PDB entry 7SC7 | electron microscopy, 2.80 A resolution | chains BV and CL of the 86 polymer chains in the assembly

[Chain BV]
Protein: Allophycocyanin beta chain
Source organism: Synechocystis sp. PCC 6803 substr. Kazusa
UniProt: Q01952 (APCB_SYNY3); residues 1-161 here = UniProt positions 1-161
Chain sequence (161 residues; each row starts with the number of its first residue):
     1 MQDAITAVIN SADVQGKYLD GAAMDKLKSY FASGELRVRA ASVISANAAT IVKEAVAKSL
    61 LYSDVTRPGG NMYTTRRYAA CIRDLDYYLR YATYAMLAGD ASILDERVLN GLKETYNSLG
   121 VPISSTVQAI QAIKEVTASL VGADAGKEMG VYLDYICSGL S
Glycans and other covalent adducts: phycocyanobilin (CYC) linked to C81
Small-molecule neighbours:
  - phycocyanobilin (CYC), molecule 1: L60, V65, N71, M72, R76, R77, A80, R83, D84, L85, Y87, Y88, Y91, R107, V108, L112, T115, Y116, L119, V121, P122, S125, T126, A129
  - phycocyanobilin (CYC), molecule 2: L61, Y62, T66, Y73, T74, Y78
Curated features (UniProtKB/Swiss-Prot):
  - binding site ((2R,3E)-phycocyanobilin): C81
  - modified residue: N71 (N4-methylasparagine)

[Chain CL]
Protein: Phycobiliprotein ApcE
Source organism: Synechocystis sp. PCC 6803 substr. Kazusa
Notes: EC 4.-.-.-
UniProt: Q55544 (APCE_SYNY3); residues 1-896 here = UniProt positions 1-896
Chain sequence (896 residues; each row starts with the number of its first residue):
     1 MSVKASGGSS LARPQLYQTV PVSAISQAEQ QDRFLEGSEL NELTAYFQSG ALRLEIAETL
    61 TQNADLIVSR AANRIFTGGS PLSYLEKPVE RQPALVGASS DSRNGSVTYA ESNGSGGLFG
   121 GLRSVFSSTG PIPPGFRPIN IARYGPSNMQ KSLRDMSWFL RYTTYAIVAG DPNIIVVNTR
   181 GLKEVIENAC SIDATIVAIQ EMRAASADYF RNNAQAKEIV LQYFDILLSE FKAPTPANKV
   241 RQGPSNDIQG LELPQSYFNA AAKRQKYAMK PGLSALEKNA VIKAAYRQIF ERDITKAYSQ
   301 SISYLESQVR NGDISMKEFV RRLAKSPLYR KQFFEPFINS RALELAFRHI LGRGPSSREE
   361 VQKYFSIVSS GGLPALVDAL VDSQEYADYF GEETVPYLRG LGVEAQECRN WGMQQDLFSY
   421 SAPFRKVPQF ITTFAQYDRP LPDQHVYGSG NDPLEIQFGA IFPKETRNPS KRPAPFNKDT
   481 KRILIHRGPA VNNQVGNPSA VGEFPGSLGA KVFRLNGGLP GAKVGKNTGT SVKFGESSTQ
   541 ALIRAAYRQV FGRDLYEGQR LSVAEIQLEN GDISVREFIK RLAKSELFLK LYWAPHYVCK
   601 AIEYMHRRLL GRPTYGRQEM NQYFDIASKQ GFYAVVEAMI DSKEYSDAFG EDTVPYERYL
   661 TPGGLQMRSA RVGSLREDIG QRVDKEVTPR FVELGQVSAI RTEPEIAYRS NQGVTRQRQQ
   721 TKVFKLVSTY DKVAVKNAIR AAYRQVFERD LEPYIINSEF TALESKLSNN EINVKEFIEG
   781 LGTSELYMKE FYAPYPNTKV IEMGTKHFLG RAPLNQKEIQ QYNQILASQG LKAFIGAMVN
   841 GMEYLQTFGE DTVPYRRFPT LPAANFPNTE RLYNKLTKQD KELVVPSFTP VVKVGG
Disordered / not traced: 1, 87-130, 896
Glycans and other covalent adducts: phycocyanobilin (CYC) linked to C190
Small-molecule neighbours:
  - phycocyanobilin (CYC), molecule 1: P14, Q249, L251, L253, Y257, L401, A405, Q406, E407, C408
  - phycocyanobilin (CYC), molecule 2: Y144, N148, K151, S152, R154, D155, M156, W158, F159, Y162, N178, T179, L182, I186, A189, S191, T195
  - phycocyanobilin (CYC), molecule 3: R292, Y298, Y420, F424
  - phycocyanobilin (CYC), molecule 4: Y304, S307, Q308, R310, N311
  - phycocyanobilin (CYC), molecule 5: I338, N339, S340, R358, Q362, F365, I431
  - phycocyanobilin (CYC), molecule 6: Y447, Y597, V598, C599, R617, N621, F624
  - phycocyanobilin (CYC), molecule 7: I456, Q457, F458, G459, I461, R553, Y592
  - phycocyanobilin (CYC), molecule 8: I483, L484, I485, H486, A490, N493, V495
  - phycocyanobilin (CYC), molecule 9: K533, V563, I566, Q567, E569, N570
  - phycocyanobilin (CYC), molecule 10: G713, V714, R718, P859, T860, L861, P862, A863, F866
  - phycocyanobilin (CYC), molecule 11: K732, A762, S765, K766, S768, N769, E771
  - phycocyanobilin (CYC), molecule 12: R749, Y754, L876, T877, K878
  - phycocyanobilin (CYC), molecule 13: N797, T798, Q816, I819, Q820, N823
Curated features (UniProtKB/Swiss-Prot):
  - binding site ((2R,3E)-phycocyanobilin): C190

[Interface between chain BV and chain CL]
Pairs across the interface (47; chain BV residue first):
  M1(BV) - D479(CL)  hydrogen bond (backbone-side chain)
  G69(BV) - D678(CL)
  G69(BV) - V683(CL)
  G70(BV) - D678(CL)
  N71(BV) - D678(CL)
  N71(BV) - I679(CL)
  R77(BV) - D678(CL)  salt bridge
  A79(BV) - V491(CL)  hydrophobic
  A80(BV) - A490(CL)  hydrophobic
  R83(BV) - A490(CL)  hydrogen bond (side chain-backbone)
  R83(BV) - N493(CL)
  Y87(BV) - V495(CL)
  Y87(BV) - G496(CL)  hydrogen bond (side chain-backbone)
  D105(BV) - K4(CL)
  E106(BV) - N477(CL)  hydrogen bond
  E106(BV) - D479(CL)
  E106(BV) - T480(CL)
  E106(BV) - K481(CL)
  R107(BV) - D479(CL)
  R107(BV) - I483(CL)
  V108(BV) - I483(CL)
  L109(BV) - P440(CL)
  L109(BV) - L441(CL)
  N110(BV) - L441(CL)
  N110(BV) - P442(CL)
  N110(BV) - F476(CL)
  N110(BV) - T480(CL)
  N110(BV) - K481(CL)  hydrogen bond (side chain-backbone)
  N110(BV) - R482(CL)
  N110(BV) - I483(CL)
  G111(BV) - L441(CL)  hydrogen bond (backbone-backbone)
  G111(BV) - P442(CL)
  G111(BV) - D443(CL)
  K113(BV) - R439(CL)
  E114(BV) - R439(CL)  salt bridge
  E114(BV) - P442(CL)
  E114(BV) - D443(CL)
  E114(BV) - P662(CL)
  T115(BV) - I483(CL)
  T115(BV) - I485(CL)
  T115(BV) - P662(CL)
  S118(BV) - I485(CL)
  S118(BV) - P662(CL)
  L119(BV) - L665(CL)  hydrophobic
  L119(BV) - I679(CL)
  G120(BV) - I679(CL)
  G159(BV) - P440(CL)
Other interface residues (no listed pair), chain BV (27 interface residues in all): R76, R90, L112, N117
Other interface residues (no listed pair), chain CL (27 interface residues in all): Q436, L508, Q666

[Summary]
Chain BV and chain CL each contribute 27 residues to their interface; the contacts include 6 hydrogen bonds
and 2 salt bridges. Polar contacts include R77(BV)-D678(CL), E114(BV)-R439(CL) and M1(BV)-D479(CL). Ligands of
chain BV: phycocyanobilin. Bound to chain CL: 12 copies of phycocyanobilin.
Chain BV is Allophycocyanin beta chain and chain CL is Phycobiliprotein ApcE, both from Synechocystis sp. PCC
6803 substr. Kazusa; the structure, Synechocystis PCC 6803 Phycobilisome core from up-down rod conformation,
was determined by electron microscopy, deposited together with 7SC9, 7SCB and 7SCC.
